PDB entry 3AEK | X-ray diffraction, 2.30 A resolution | chains A and B of the 4 polymer chains in the assembly

[Chain A]
Molecule: Light-independent protochlorophyllide reductase subunit N
From: Rhodobacter capsulatus
Notes: EC 1.18.-.-
UniProtKB: P26164 (BCHN_RHOCA); residue numbers follow UniProt; this construct covers 2-424
Amino-acid sequence (437 residues; each row starts with the number of its first residue; numbers below 1 keep their minus sign (Met-12 is residue -12)):
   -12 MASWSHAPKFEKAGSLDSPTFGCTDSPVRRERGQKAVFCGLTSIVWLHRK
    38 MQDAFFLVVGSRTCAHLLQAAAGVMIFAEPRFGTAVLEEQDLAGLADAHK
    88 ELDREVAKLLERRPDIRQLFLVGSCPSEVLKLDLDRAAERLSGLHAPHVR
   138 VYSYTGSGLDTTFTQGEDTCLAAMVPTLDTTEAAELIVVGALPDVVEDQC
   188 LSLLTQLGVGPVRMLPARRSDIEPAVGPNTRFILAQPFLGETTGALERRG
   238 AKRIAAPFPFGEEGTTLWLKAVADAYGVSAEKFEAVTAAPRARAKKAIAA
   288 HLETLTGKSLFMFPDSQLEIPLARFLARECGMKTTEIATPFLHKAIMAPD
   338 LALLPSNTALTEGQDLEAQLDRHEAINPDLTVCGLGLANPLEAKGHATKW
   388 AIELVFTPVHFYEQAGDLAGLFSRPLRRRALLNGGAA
Unresolved in the structure: -12 to 6, 422-424
Construct notes: expression tag (-12 to 1)
Curated features (UniProtKB/Swiss-Prot):
  - binding site ([4Fe-4S] cluster): Cys26, Cys51, Cys112
  - mutagenesis: Phe25 (F25A: Retains 50% activity), Cys26 (C26A: Does not form heterotetramers), Cys51 (C51A: Does not form heterotetramers), Cys112 (C112A: Does not form heterotetramers)
Ion coordination: 4Fe-4S cluster Fe: Cys26, Cys51, Cys112 (shared with Asp36(B) of chain B)
Small-molecule neighbours:
  - Protochlorophyllide (PMR): Phe25, Thr29, Val32, Leu54, Ala57, Ala58, Phe150, Leu372, Trp387, Ile389, Phe393
  - 4Fe-4S cluster (SF4): Cys26, Leu28, Thr50, Cys51, Leu54, Ser111, Cys112, Pro113, Gly143, Ser144, Gly145

[Chain B]
Molecule: Light-independent protochlorophyllide reductase subunit B
From: Rhodobacter capsulatus
Notes: EC 1.18.-.-
UniProtKB: P26163 (BCHB_RHOCA); numbering as in UniProt (aligned over 1-525)
Amino-acid sequence (525 residues; row label = number of the first residue in the row):
     1 MKLTLWTYEGPPHVGAMRVATAMKDLQLVLHGPQGDTYADLLFTMIERRN
    51 ARPPVSFSTFEASHMGTDTAILLKDALAAAHARYKPQAMAVALTCTAELL
   101 QDDPNGISRALNLPVPVVPLELPSYSRKENYGADETFRALVRALAVPMER
   151 TPEVTCNLLGATALGFRHRDDVAEVTKLLATMGIKVNVCAPLGASPDDLR
   201 KLGQAHFNVLMYPETGESAARHLERACKQPFTKIVPIGVGATRDFLAEVS
   251 KITGLPVVTDESTLRQPWWSASVDSTYLTGKRVFIFGDGTHVIAAARIAA
   301 KEVGFEVVGMGCYNREMARPLRTAAAEYGLEALITDDYLEVEKAIEAAAP
   351 ELILGTQMERNIAKKLGLPCAVISAPVHVQDFPARYAPQMGFEGANVLFD
   401 TWVHPLVMGLEEHLLTMFREDFEFHDAAGASHHGGKAVAREESPVAPADL
   451 APAATSDTPAAPSPVVVTQASGEIRWMPEAERELRKIPFFVRGKAKRNTE
   501 LYAAHKGVCDITVETLYEAKAHYAR
Unresolved in the structure: 419-525
Curated features (UniProtKB/Swiss-Prot):
  - active site: Asp274 (Proton donor)
  - binding site ([4Fe-4S] cluster): Asp36
  - binding site (substrate): Gly409, Leu410
  - mutagenesis: Asp36 (D36A: Retains 13% activity; D36C/S: Almost no enzymatic activity), Cys95 (C95A: Does not form heterotetramers), Asp274 (D274A: Almost no enzymatic activity), Met408 (M408A: Retains 85% activity), Leu410 (L410A: Almost no enzymatic activity)
Ion coordination: 4Fe-4S cluster Fe: Asp36 (shared with Cys26(A), Cys51(A), Cys112(A) of chain A)
Small-molecule neighbours:
  - Protochlorophyllide (PMR), molecule 1: Tyr38, Leu41, Leu42, Met45, Ile46, Val379
  - Protochlorophyllide (PMR), molecule 2: Val273, Asp274, Met408, Gly409, Leu410, His413
  - 4Fe-4S cluster (SF4): Pro33, Gln34, Gly35, Asp36, Tyr38, Thr96

[Chain A / chain B interface]
Residue-residue contacts (103):
  Arg19(A) - His64(B)  hydrogen bond
  Arg19(A) - Leu72(B)
  Gly20(A) - Thr59(B)
  Gln21(A) - Ser56(B)
  Gln21(A) - Thr59(B)
  Lys22(A) - Gln34(B)
  Lys22(A) - Thr37(B)
  Lys22(A) - Thr59(B)
  Ala23(A) - Thr37(B)
  Val24(A) - Gln34(B)
  Val24(A) - Gly35(B)
  Val24(A) - Thr37(B)  hydrogen bond (backbone-side chain)
  Phe25(A) - Tyr38(B)  hydrophobic
  Phe25(A) - Leu41(B)  hydrophobic
  Cys26(A) - Gly35(B)
  Leu44(A) - Leu3(B)  hydrophobic
  Ser48(A) - Cys95(B)  hydrogen bond
  Arg49(A) - Thr7(B)  hydrogen bond
  Arg49(A) - Glu9(B)
  Arg49(A) - Gly10(B)
  Arg49(A) - Lys128(B)
  Thr50(A) - Pro11(B)
  Thr50(A) - His13(B)
  Thr50(A) - Asp36(B)
  Thr50(A) - Tyr38(B)  hydrogen bond (backbone-side chain)
  Thr50(A) - Cys95(B)  hydrogen bond
  His53(A) - Gly10(B)
  His53(A) - Pro11(B)
  His53(A) - Tyr38(B)  hydrogen bond
  His53(A) - Leu42(B)
  Leu54(A) - Tyr38(B)  hydrophobic
  Gln56(A) - Leu5(B)
  Gln56(A) - Trp6(B)
  Gln56(A) - Thr7(B)  hydrogen bond (side chain-backbone)
  Ile63(A) - Leu5(B)
  Ile63(A) - Trp6(B)  hydrophobic
  Phe64(A) - Trp6(B)  hydrophobic
  Phe64(A) - Met358(B)  hydrophobic
  Phe64(A) - Asn361(B)
  Phe64(A) - Lys365(B)
  Phe64(A) - His378(B)
  Pro67(A) - Leu5(B)  hydrophobic
  Phe69(A) - Leu5(B)
  Gly70(A) - Thr4(B)
  Thr71(A) - Lys2(B)
  Thr71(A) - Leu3(B)
  Thr71(A) - Thr4(B)  hydrogen bond (backbone-backbone)
  Ala72(A) - Lys2(B)
  Val73(A) - Met1(B)
  Val73(A) - Lys2(B)  hydrogen bond (backbone-backbone)
  Val73(A) - Thr4(B)
  Leu74(A) - Met1(B)  hydrophobic
  Leu74(A) - Tyr125(B)
  Glu75(A) - Met1(B)  hydrogen bond (side chain-backbone)
  Glu75(A) - Lys2(B)
  Glu76(A) - Ser126(B)
  Asp78(A) - Met1(B)  hydrogen bond (side chain-backbone)
  Leu79(A) - Leu99(B)  hydrophobic
  Leu79(A) - Tyr125(B)  hydrophobic
  Ala85(A) - Met1(B)
  Glu88(A) - Met1(B)  hydrogen bond (side chain-backbone)
  Leu89(A) - Met1(B)  hydrophobic
  Arg91(A) - Met1(B)
  Glu92(A) - Met1(B)
  Glu92(A) - Lys2(B)  hydrogen bond (side chain-backbone)
  Glu92(A) - Leu3(B)  hydrogen bond (side chain-backbone)
  Arg99(A) - Leu3(B)
  Cys112(A) - Pro33(B)  hydrophobic
  Cys112(A) - Thr96(B)
  Pro113(A) - Thr96(B)
  Pro113(A) - Leu99(B)
  Pro113(A) - Tyr125(B)
  Val116(A) - Thr96(B)
  Val116(A) - Leu99(B)  hydrophobic
  Val116(A) - Leu100(B)  hydrophobic
  Leu117(A) - Leu99(B)  hydrophobic
  Gly145(A) - Gln34(B)
  Leu146(A) - Pro33(B)  hydrophobic
  Leu146(A) - Phe60(B)
  Leu146(A) - Glu61(B)
  Leu146(A) - Ala62(B)  hydrogen bond (backbone-backbone)
  Asp147(A) - Ala62(B)
  Thr149(A) - Gln34(B)  hydrogen bond
  Leu353(A) - Arg52(B)
  Glu354(A) - Arg52(B)  salt bridge
  Glu354(A) - Arg83(B)  salt bridge
  Glu354(A) - Tyr84(B)  hydrogen bond
  Leu357(A) - Arg52(B)
  Asp358(A) - Arg83(B)  salt bridge
  Leu372(A) - Leu41(B)  hydrophobic
  Leu372(A) - Thr44(B)  hydrogen bond (backbone-side chain)
  Leu372(A) - Met45(B)  hydrophobic
  Gly373(A) - Leu41(B)
  Gly373(A) - Thr44(B)
  Gly373(A) - Arg52(B)
  Leu374(A) - Arg52(B)
  Asn376(A) - Thr44(B)  hydrogen bond (side chain-backbone)
  Asn376(A) - Met45(B)
  Asn376(A) - Arg49(B)
  Pro377(A) - Asn50(B)
  Pro377(A) - Ala51(B)
  Pro377(A) - Arg52(B)
  Ala380(A) - Asn50(B)
Other interface residues (no listed pair), chain A (56 interface residues in all): Val46, Ala52, Leu96, Leu119
Other interface residues (no listed pair), chain B (53 interface residues in all): Val14, Arg48, Val55, Phe57, Met65, Glu129, Asp336, Gln357

[In short]
56 residues of chain A face 53 of chain B across their interface; the contacts include 20 hydrogen bonds and 3
salt bridges. Polar pairs include Glu354(A)-Arg52(B), Glu354(A)-Arg83(B) and Asp358(A)-Arg83(B).
Here chain A is Light-independent protochlorophyllide reductase subunit N and chain B is Light-independent
protochlorophyllide reductase subunit B, both from Rhodobacter capsulatus. Entry 3AEK (Structure of the
light-independent protochlorophyllide reductase catalyzing a key reduction for greening in the dark) was
determined by X-ray diffraction, deposited together with 3AEQ, 3AER, 3AES, 3AET and 3AEU.
